Entry 7LMC (X-ray diffraction, 2.98 A resolution); this record covers chains E and B of the 3 polymer chains in the assembly.

Chain E:
Protein: Non-structural protein 4 peptide
Source organism: Severe acute respiratory syndrome coronavirus 2
Reference sequence: P0DTD1 (R1AB_SARS2); residues -5 to 0 here correspond to UniProt positions 3258-3263 (UniProt number = residue number + 3263)
Amino-acid sequence (6 residues; each row starts with the number of its first residue; numbers below 1 keep their minus sign (Thr-5 is residue -5)):
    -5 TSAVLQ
Curated features (UniProtKB/Swiss-Prot):
  - site: Gln0 (Cleavage)

Chain B:
Protein: 3C-like proteinase
Source organism: Severe acute respiratory syndrome coronavirus 2
Notes: EC 3.4.22.69
Reference sequence: P0DTD1 (R1AB_SARS2); residues 1-306 here correspond to UniProt positions 3264-3569 (UniProt number = residue number + 3263)
Amino-acid sequence (306 residues; each row starts with the number of its first residue):
     1 SGFRKMAFPS GKVEGCMVQV TCGTTTLNGL WLDDVVYCPR HVICTSEDML NPNYEDLLIR
    61 KSNHNFLVQA GNVQLRVIGH SMQNCVLKLK VDTANPKTPK YKFVRIQPGQ TFSVLACYNG
   121 SPSGVYQCAM RPNFTIKGSF LNGSAGSVGF NIDYDCVSFC YMHHMELPTG VHAGTDLEGN
   181 FYGPFVDRQT AQAAGTDTTI TVNVLAWLYA AVINGDRWFL NRFTTTLNDF NLVAMKYNYE
   241 PLTQDHVDIL GPLSAQTGIA VLDMCASLKE LLQNGMNGRT ILGSALLEDE FTPFDVVRQC
   301 SGVTFQ
Sequence notes: engineered mutation Ala145 (Cys3408 in P0DTD1)
Curated features (UniProtKB/Swiss-Prot):
  - active site: His41 (For 3CL-PRO activity)
  - site: Gln306 (Cleavage)
  - cross-link (Glycyl lysine isopeptide (Lys-Gly)): Lys5 (interchain with G-Cter in ubiquitin), Lys90 (interchain with G-Cter in ubiquitin)

How chain E and chain B interact:
Pairs across the interface - 30 pairs, chain E then chain B:
  Thr-5(E) - Pro168(B)
  Ser-4(E) - Gln189(B)
  Ser-4(E) - Thr190(B)
  Ser-4(E) - Ala191(B)
  Ala-3(E) - Glu166(B)
  Ala-3(E) - Arg188(B)
  Ala-3(E) - Gln189(B)
  Ala-3(E) - Thr190(B)  hydrogen bond (backbone-backbone)
  Ala-3(E) - Gln192(B)
  Val-2(E) - Met165(B)
  Val-2(E) - Glu166(B)  hydrogen bond (backbone-backbone)
  Leu-1(E) - His41(B)
  Leu-1(E) - Met49(B)  hydrophobic
  Leu-1(E) - Asn142(B)  hydrogen bond (backbone-side chain)
  Leu-1(E) - His164(B)
  Leu-1(E) - Asp187(B)
  Leu-1(E) - Arg188(B)
  Leu-1(E) - Gln189(B)  hydrogen bond (backbone-side chain)
  Gln0(E) - His41(B)
  Gln0(E) - Phe140(B)
  Gln0(E) - Leu141(B)  hydrogen bond (side chain-backbone)
  Gln0(E) - Asn142(B)
  Gln0(E) - Gly143(B)  hydrogen bond (backbone-backbone)
  Gln0(E) - Ser144(B)
  Gln0(E) - Ala145(B)
  Gln0(E) - His163(B)  hydrogen bond
  Gln0(E) - His164(B)  hydrogen bond (backbone-backbone)
  Gln0(E) - Met165(B)
  Gln0(E) - Glu166(B)
  Gln0(E) - His172(B)
Interface residues without a listed pair, chain B (21 interface residues in all): Leu167

Summary:
6 residues of chain E face 21 of chain B across their interface; the contacts include 8 hydrogen bonds. Among
the polar pairs are Leu-1(E)-Asn142(B), Leu-1(E)-Gln189(B) and Gln0(E)-Leu141(B). From UniProt: active-site
residue His41(B) on chain B.
Chain E is Non-structural protein 4 peptide and chain B is 3C-like proteinase, both from Severe acute
respiratory syndrome coronavirus 2; the structure, Structure of SARS CoV-2 main protease shows simultaneous
processing of its N- and C-terminii, was determined by X-ray diffraction.
